4R7Z - chains E and M of the 16 polymer chains in the assembly; structure by X-ray diffraction, 3.80 A resolution.

Chain E (and M):
Protein: Cell division control protein 21
Organism: Pyrococcus furiosus
Notes: fragment: AAA+ domain of PfMCM (UNP 263-361/729-966); chain M of this document is another copy of the same molecule, construct and numbering; everything in this record applies to it too
Reference sequence: Q8U3I4 (Q8U3I4_PYRFU); residue numbers follow UniProt; this construct covers 262-352, 753-966
Amino-acid sequence (338 residues; row label = number of the first residue in the row; note: 367 numbers in that range are skipped by the numbering (no residue carries them; nothing is unmodelled there); X marks 33 residues of unknown identity (built as UNK)):
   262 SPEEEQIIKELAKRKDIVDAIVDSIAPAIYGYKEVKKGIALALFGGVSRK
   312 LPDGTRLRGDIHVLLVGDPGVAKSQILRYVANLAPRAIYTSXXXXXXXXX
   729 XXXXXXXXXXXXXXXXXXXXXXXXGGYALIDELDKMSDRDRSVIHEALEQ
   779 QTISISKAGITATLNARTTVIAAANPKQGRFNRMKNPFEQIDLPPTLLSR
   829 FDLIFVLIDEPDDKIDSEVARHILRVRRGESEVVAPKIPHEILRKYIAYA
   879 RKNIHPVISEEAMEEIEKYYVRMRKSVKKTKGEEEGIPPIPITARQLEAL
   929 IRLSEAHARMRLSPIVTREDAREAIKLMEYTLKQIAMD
Unresolved in the structure: 262, 747-752, 905-918, 966
Bound ions: Mg2+: Ser-335 (together with ADP)
Small-molecule neighbours: ADP (adenosine-5'-diphosphate): Ile-290, Tyr-291, Tyr-293, Asp-329, Pro-330, Gly-331, Val-332, Ala-333, Lys-334, Ser-335, Gln-336, Asn-803, Val-847, Ile-851

Interface between chain E and chain M:
No residue of chain E is in contact with chain M in this assembly.

Summary:
No residue of chain E is in contact with chain M. Chain E binds ADP.
Chain E and chain M are both Cell division control protein 21 (Pyrococcus furiosus); the structure, PfMCM-AAA
double-octamer, was determined by X-ray diffraction (same publication as 4R7Y).
